8PO8 - chains B and D of the 4 polymer chains in the assembly; structure by X-ray diffraction, 2.52 A resolution.

[Chain B]
Name: ATP-dependent RNA helicase HrpA
Source organism: Escherichia coli K-12
Notes: EC 3.6.4.13
UniProtKB: P43329 (HRPA_ECOLI); residue numbers follow UniProt; this construct covers 1-758
Chain sequence (758 residues; numbered 1 to 758; the number before each row is that of its first residue):
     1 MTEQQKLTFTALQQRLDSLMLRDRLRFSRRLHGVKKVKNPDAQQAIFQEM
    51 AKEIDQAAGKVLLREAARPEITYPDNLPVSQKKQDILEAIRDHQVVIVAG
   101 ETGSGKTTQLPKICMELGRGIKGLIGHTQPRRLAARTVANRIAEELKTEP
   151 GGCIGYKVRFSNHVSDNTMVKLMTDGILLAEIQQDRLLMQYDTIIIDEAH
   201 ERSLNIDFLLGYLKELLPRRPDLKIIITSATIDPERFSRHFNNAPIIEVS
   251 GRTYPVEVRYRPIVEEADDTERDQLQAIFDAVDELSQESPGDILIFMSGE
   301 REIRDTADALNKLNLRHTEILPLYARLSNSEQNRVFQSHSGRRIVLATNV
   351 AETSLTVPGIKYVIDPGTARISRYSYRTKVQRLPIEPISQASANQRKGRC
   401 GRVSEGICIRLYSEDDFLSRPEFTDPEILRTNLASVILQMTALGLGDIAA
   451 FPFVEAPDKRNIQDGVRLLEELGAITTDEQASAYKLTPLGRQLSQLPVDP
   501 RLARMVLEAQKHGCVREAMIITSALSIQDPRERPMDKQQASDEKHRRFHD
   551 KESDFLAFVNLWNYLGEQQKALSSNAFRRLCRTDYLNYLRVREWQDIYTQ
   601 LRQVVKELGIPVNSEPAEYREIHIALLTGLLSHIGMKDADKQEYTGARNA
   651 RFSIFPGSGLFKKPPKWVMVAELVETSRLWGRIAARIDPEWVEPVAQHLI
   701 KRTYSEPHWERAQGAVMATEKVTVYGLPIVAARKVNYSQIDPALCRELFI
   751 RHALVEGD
Unresolved in the structure: 1-6, 264-269, 479-481, 631-758
Sequence notes: conflict Asn162 (Asp in P43329), Pro290 (His in P43329)
Metal / ion sites: Mg2+: Thr107, Glu198 (together with ADP)
Small-molecule neighbours: ADP (adenosine-5'-diphosphate): Leu77, Glu101, Thr102, Gly103, Ser104, Gly105, Lys106, Thr107, Thr108, Thr137, Arg141, Phe336, Thr353, Thr356, Pro358
UniProt features mapped onto this chain:
  - motif: Asp197 to His200 (DEAH box)
  - binding site (ATP): Gly100 to Thr107
From the paper describing this entry:
  - binding site for the 11-nt DNA strand (chain D): Gln184
  - binding site for the 11-nt DNA strand: Thr476, Asp478
  - mutagenesis - R22A, R26A, R29A, R30A (10-fold): decreased binding to i-motif
  - mutagenesis - R22A, R26A, R29A: decreased catalytic activity
  - mutagenesis - R30A: abolished catalytic activity
  - binding site for ADP: Arg141, Phe336
  - mutagenesis - R22A, R26A, R29A, R30A: decreased binding to D-C12
  - mutagenesis - R26A, R29A, R30A: decreased binding to D-G-rich
  - mutagenesis - E49A: unchanged binding to D-G-rich
  - mutagenesis - E49A: unchanged binding to D-C12

[Chain D]
Molecule: 11-nt DNA strand
Sequence (11 nucleotides; row label = number of the first residue in the row):
     2 CCCCCCCCCCC
Unresolved in the structure: 12

[Chain B / chain D interface]
Residue-residue contacts (15; chain B residue first):
  Leu25(B) with DC11(D), sugar contact
  Arg26(B) with DC3(D), hydrogen bond to the base; DC11(D), base contact
  Arg29(B) with DC3(D), sugar contact; DC11(D), hydrogen bond to the phosphate
  Arg30(B) with DC2(D), hydrogen bond to the base; DC3(D), hydrogen bond to the base
  Gly33(B) with DC2(D), phosphate contact; DC3(D), sugar contact
  Val34(B) with DC2(D), sugar contact
  Val37(B) with DC2(D), phosphate contact
  Met50(B) with DC2(D), base contact
  Gln184(B) with DC9(D), hydrogen bond to the phosphate
  Tyr484(B) with DC7(D), base contact
  Lys485(B) with DC7(D), hydrogen bond to the sugar
Also at the interface, not in a pair above, chain B (15 interface residues in all): Gln43, Ile46, Gln183, Arg186
Also at the interface, not in a pair above, chain D (7 interface residues in all): DC4, DC10

[Overview]
15 residues of chain B face 7 of chain D across their interface; the contacts include 6 hydrogen bonds. Polar
pairs include Arg26(B)-DC3(D), Arg30(B)-DC2(D) and Arg30(B)-DC3(D). The paper reports a binding site for the
11-nt DNA strand at Thr476(B) and Asp478(B); R22A, R26A and R29A of chain B, among others, reduce binding to
i-motif; 5 substitutions were tested in all.
Chain B is ATP-dependent RNA helicase HrpA (Escherichia coli K-12) and chain D is an 11-nt DNA strand; the
structure, Structure of Escherichia coli HrpA in complex with ADP and oligonucleotide poly(dC)11 forming an
i-motif, was determined by X-ray diffraction together with 8PO6 and 8PO7 from the same study.
